PDB entry 8WO5 | electron microscopy, 7.40 A resolution (low resolution: residue-level contacts below are approximate; hydrogen-bond / salt-bridge calls are withheld) | chains AB and AG of the 417 polymer chains in the assembly

== Chain AB ==
Name: Flagellar basal-body rod protein FlgF
Source organism: Salmonella enterica subsp. enterica serovar Typhimurium str. LT2
Reference sequence: P16323 (FLGF_SALTY); numbering as in UniProt (aligned over 1-251)
Sequence (251 residues; numbered 1 to 251; the number before each row is that of its first residue):
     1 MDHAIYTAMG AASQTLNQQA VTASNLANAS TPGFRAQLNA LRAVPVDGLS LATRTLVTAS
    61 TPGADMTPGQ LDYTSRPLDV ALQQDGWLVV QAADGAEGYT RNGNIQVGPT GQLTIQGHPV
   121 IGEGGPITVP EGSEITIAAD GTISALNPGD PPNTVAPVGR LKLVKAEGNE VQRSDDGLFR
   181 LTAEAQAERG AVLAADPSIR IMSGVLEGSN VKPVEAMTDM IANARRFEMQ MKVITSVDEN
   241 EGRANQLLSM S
Unresolved in the structure: 1, 251

== Chain AG ==
Name: Flagellar basal-body rod protein FlgG
Source organism: Salmonella enterica subsp. enterica serovar Typhimurium str. LT2
Reference sequence: P0A1J3 (FLGG_SALTY); numbering as in UniProt (aligned over 1-260)
Sequence (260 residues; row label = number of the first residue in the row):
     1 MISSLWIAKT GLDAQQTNMD VIANNLANVS TNGFKRQRAV FEDLLYQTIR QPGAQSSEQT
    61 TLPSGLQIGT GVRPVATERL HSQGNLSQTN NSKDVAIKGQ GFFQVMLPDG TSAYTRDGSF
   121 QVDQNGQLVT AGGFQVQPAI TIPANALSIT IGRDGVVSVT QQGQAAPVQV GQLNLTTFMN
   181 DTGLESIGEN LYIETQSSGA PNESTPGLNG AGLLYQGYVE TSNVNVAEEL VNMIQVQRAY
   241 EINSKAVSTT DQMLQKLTQL
Unresolved in the structure: 1, 56-59

== How chain AB and chain AG interact ==
Residue-residue contacts (98; chain AB residue first):
  Thr-15(AB) / Met-253(AG)
  Leu-16(AB) / Ile-2(AG)
  Asn-17(AB) / Ile-68(AG)
  Gln-19(AB) / Ser-4(AG)
  Gln-19(AB) / Ala-246(AG)
  Gln-19(AB) / Thr-249(AG)
  Gln-19(AB) / Thr-250(AG)
  Gln-19(AB) / Met-253(AG)
  Ala-20(AB) / Ser-3(AG)
  Ala-20(AB) / Ile-7(AG)
  Ala-20(AB) / Ile-68(AG)
  Val-21(AB) / Ile-68(AG)
  Ser-24(AB) / Ile-7(AG)
  Leu-26(AB) / Ile-242(AG)
  Leu-26(AB) / Asn-243(AG)
  Leu-26(AB) / Ala-246(AG)
  Ala-27(AB) / Gly-11(AG)
  Ala-27(AB) / Val-72(AG)
  Ala-27(AB) / Asn-243(AG)
  Asn-28(AB) / Asp-43(AG)
  Asn-28(AB) / Gly-71(AG)
  Asn-28(AB) / Val-72(AG)
  Ala-29(AB) / Gln-15(AG)
  Ala-29(AB) / Gln-235(AG)
  Ala-29(AB) / Ala-239(AG)
  Ser-30(AB) / Asn-18(AG)
  Ser-30(AB) / Phe-41(AG)
  Thr-31(AB) / Phe-41(AG)
  Thr-31(AB) / Val-72(AG)
  Pro-32(AB) / Val-40(AG)
  Pro-32(AB) / Phe-41(AG)
  Phe-34(AB) / Asp-43(AG)
  Phe-34(AB) / Tyr-46(AG)
  Gln-37(AB) / Gln-67(AG)
  Arg-42(AB) / Leu-62(AG)
  Arg-42(AB) / Pro-63(AG)
  Thr-58(AB) / Arg-50(AG)
  Ala-59(AB) / Arg-50(AG)
  Ala-59(AB) / Leu-66(AG)
  Ser-60(AB) / Gly-65(AG)
  Ser-60(AB) / Leu-66(AG)
  Thr-61(AB) / Gly-65(AG)
  Thr-61(AB) / Leu-66(AG)
  Thr-61(AB) / Gln-67(AG)
  Gln-70(AB) / Gln-235(AG)
  Thr-74(AB) / Arg-38(AG)
  Thr-74(AB) / Glu-228(AG)
  Arg-76(AB) / Arg-38(AG)
  Arg-76(AB) / Leu-80(AG)
  Asp-79(AB) / Arg-38(AG)
  Asn-104(AB) / Arg-38(AG)
  Asn-104(AB) / Val-40(AG)
  Asn-104(AB) / Glu-78(AG)
  Gln-106(AB) / Glu-78(AG)
  Gln-106(AB) / Asn-180(AG)
  Gln-106(AB) / Thr-182(AG)
  Val-107(AB) / Asn-180(AG)
  Pro-109(AB) / Met-179(AG)
  Pro-109(AB) / Asn-180(AG)
  Pro-109(AB) / Ser-197(AG)
  Pro-109(AB) / Ser-198(AG)
  Gln-116(AB) / Glu-42(AG)
  Glu-131(AB) / Met-179(AG)
  Gly-132(AB) / Met-179(AG)
  Pro-148(AB) / Gln-100(AG)
  Pro-148(AB) / Gly-210(AG)
  Gly-149(AB) / Gly-210(AG)
  Gln-172(AB) / Pro-52(AG)
  Arg-173(AB) / Tyr-46(AG)
  Arg-173(AB) / Gln-67(AG)
  Ser-174(AB) / Tyr-46(AG)
  Ser-174(AB) / Gln-67(AG)
  Asp-175(AB) / Leu-45(AG)
  Asp-175(AB) / Tyr-46(AG)
  Asp-175(AB) / Thr-48(AG)
  Asp-175(AB) / Gln-67(AG)
  Gly-177(AB) / Tyr-46(AG)
  Glu-184(AB) / Gln-55(AG)
  Leu-206(AB) / Arg-38(AG)
  Pro-213(AB) / Ile-242(AG)
  Met-217(AB) / Ile-242(AG)
  Met-217(AB) / Lys-245(AG)
  Met-220(AB) / Lys-245(AG)
  Met-220(AB) / Ala-246(AG)
  Met-220(AB) / Thr-249(AG)
  Ile-221(AB) / Lys-245(AG)
  Asn-223(AB) / Met-253(AG)
  Ala-224(AB) / Thr-249(AG)
  Ala-224(AB) / Met-253(AG)
  Arg-225(AB) / Gln-252(AG)
  Phe-227(AB) / Met-253(AG)
  Phe-227(AB) / Leu-257(AG)
  Glu-228(AB) / Lys-256(AG)
  Met-231(AB) / Lys-256(AG)
  Met-231(AB) / Leu-257(AG)
  Met-231(AB) / Leu-260(AG)
  Ile-234(AB) / Leu-260(AG)
  Thr-235(AB) / Leu-260(AG)
Interface residues without a listed pair, chain AB (61 interface residues in all): Gln-14, Ala-23, Pro-62, Asp-72, Ser-75, Gly-108, Glu-134, Asp-176
Interface residues without a listed pair, chain AG (57 interface residues in all): Thr-10, Thr-61, Ser-82, Phe-178, Gln-196, Gly-199, Asn-209, Leu-254

== Overview ==
The interface between chain AB and chain AG involves 61 residues on one side and 57 on the other.
Here chain AB is Flagellar basal-body rod protein FlgF and chain AG is Flagellar basal-body rod protein FlgG,
both from Salmonella enterica subsp. enterica serovar Typhimurium str. LT2. Entry 8WO5 (Cryo-EM structure of
the intact flagellar motor-hook complex in the CCW state) was determined by electron microscopy together with
8WHT, 8WIW, 8WK3, 8WK4, 8WKI, 8WKK and 11 further entries from the same study.
